3BWM - chain A; structure by X-ray diffraction, 1.98 A resolution.

Chain A:
Protein: Catechol O-methyltransferase
Organism: Homo sapiens
Notes: EC 2.1.1.6
Reference sequence: P21964 (COMT_HUMAN); residues 2-215 here correspond to UniProt positions 52-265 (UniProt number = residue number + 50)
Amino-acid sequence (214 residues; row label = number of the first residue in the row):
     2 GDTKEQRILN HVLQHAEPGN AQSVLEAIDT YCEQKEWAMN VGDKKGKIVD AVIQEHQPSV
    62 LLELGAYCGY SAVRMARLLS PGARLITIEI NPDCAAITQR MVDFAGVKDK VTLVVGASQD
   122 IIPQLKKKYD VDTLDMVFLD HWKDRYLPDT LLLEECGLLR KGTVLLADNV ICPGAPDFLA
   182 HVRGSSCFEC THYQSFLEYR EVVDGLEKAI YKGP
Ion coordination: Mg2+: D141, D169, N170 (together with 3,5-dinitrocatechol); K+: R184, S186, F189
Small-molecule neighbours:
  - 3,5-dinitrocatechol (DNC): W38, M40, K46, D141, H142, W143, K144, D169, N170, P174, L198, E199
  - S-adenosylmethionine (SAM): M40, N41, V42, E64, G66, A67, Y68, Y71, S72, I89, E90, I91, N92, C95, G117, A118, S119, Q120, F139, D141, H142, W143, R146
Swiss-Prot annotation at these positions:
  - binding site (S-adenosyl-L-methionine): V42, E64, S72, E90, I91, G117 to Q120, D141
  - binding site (Mg(2+)): D141, D169, N170
  - binding site (substrate): K144, N170, E199

Summary:
Chain A binds S-adenosylmethionine and 3,5-dinitrocatechol. D141, D169 and N170 form the Mg2+ site. R184, S186
and F189 coordinate K+. UniProt lists 10 S-adenosyl-L-methionine-binding residues, 3 Mg2+-binding residues and
3 substrate-binding residues.
Chain A is Catechol O-methyltransferase (Homo sapiens); the structure, Crystal Structure of Human Catechol
O-Methyltransferase with bound SAM and DNC, was determined by X-ray diffraction together with 3BWY from the
same study.
